PDB entry 4J4P | X-ray diffraction, 2.91 A resolution | chains H and L of the 6 polymer chains in the assembly

# Chain H
Molecule: Immunoglobulin G Fab Fragment Heavy Chain
From: Homo sapiens
Notes: antibody fragment or engineered binder
Sequence (249 residues; each row starts with the number of its first residue):
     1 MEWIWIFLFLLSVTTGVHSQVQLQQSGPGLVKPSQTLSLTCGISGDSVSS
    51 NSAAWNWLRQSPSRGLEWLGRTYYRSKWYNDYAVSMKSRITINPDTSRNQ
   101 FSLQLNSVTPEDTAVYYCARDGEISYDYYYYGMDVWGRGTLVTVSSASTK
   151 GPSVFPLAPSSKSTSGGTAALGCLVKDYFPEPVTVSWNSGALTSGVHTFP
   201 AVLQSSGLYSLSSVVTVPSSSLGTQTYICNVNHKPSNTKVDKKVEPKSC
Disordered / not traced: 1-19, 161-166
Disulfides: Cys41-Cys118, Cys173-Cys229

# Chain L
Molecule: Immunoglobulin G Fab Fragment Light Chain
From: Homo sapiens
Notes: antibody fragment or engineered binder
Sequence (235 residues; each row starts with the number of its first residue):
     1 MDWSPLLLTLLAHCTGSWAQSVLTQPPSASGTPGQRVTISCSGSSSNIGN
    51 NGVNWYQQVPGKPPKLLIYYDDLLPSGVSDRFSGSKSGTSASLAISGLQS
   101 EDEADYYCEAWDDSLDGVVFGGGTKLTVLGQPKAAPSVTLFPPSSEELQA
   151 NKATLVCLISDFYPGAVTVAWKADSSPVKAGVETTTPSKQSNNKYAASSY
   201 LSLTPEQWKSHRSYSCQVTHEGSTVEKTVAPTECS
Disordered / not traced: 1-18, 234-235
Disulfides: Cys41-Cys108, Cys157-Cys216

# Interface between chain H and chain L
Contacting residue pairs - 55 pairs, chain H then chain L:
  Leu58(H) with Phe120(L), hydrophobic
  Gln60(H) with Gln58(L), hydrogen bond; Tyr107(L)
  Leu66(H) with Pro64(L), hydrophobic; Tyr107(L), hydrophobic; Phe120(L)
  Trp68(H) with Gly117(L); Val118(L)
  Arg71(H) with Trp111(L)
  Tyr117(H) with Gln58(L); Lys62(L); Pro63(L), hydrophobic
  Ile124(H) with Tyr69(L)
  Asp127(H) with Leu73(L)
  Tyr129(H) with Tyr70(L), hydrogen bond
  Tyr130(H) with Tyr70(L), hydrophobic; Leu73(L), hydrophobic
  Tyr131(H) with Asn54(L)
  Gly132(H) with Asn54(L); Tyr56(L)
  Met133(H) with Tyr56(L), hydrogen bond (backbone-side chain); Leu66(L)
  Trp136(H) with Pro63(L), hydrophobic; Pro64(L)
  Gly137(H) with Pro63(L)
  Phe155(H) with Ser144(L); Glu147(L)
  Pro156(H) with Ser144(L); Glu146(L)
  Ala158(H) with Phe141(L)
  Ala170(H) with Phe141(L)
  Leu174(H) with Thr154(L); Tyr200(L), hydrophobic
  Lys176(H) with Thr154(L)
  His197(H) with Gln190(L); Ala196(L)
  Phe199(H) with Leu158(L), hydrophobic; Ile159(L); Ala197(L)
  Pro200(H) with Ser188(L); Ser198(L)
  Val202(H) with Thr185(L); Tyr200(L), hydrophobic
  Leu203(H) with Glu183(L)
  Gln204(H) with Glu183(L)
  Ser205(H) with Glu183(L), hydrogen bond (backbone-side chain)
  Leu211(H) with Tyr200(L)
  Ser212(H) with Val156(L); Leu158(L); Tyr200(L), hydrogen bond
  Val214(H) with Phe141(L), hydrophobic; Leu158(L), hydrophobic
  Glu245(H) with Ser145(L), hydrogen bond
  Lys247(H) with Ser145(L), hydrogen bond
  Ser248(H) with Glu233(L), hydrogen bond
Interface residues without a listed pair, chain H (43 interface residues in all): Asp81, Tyr82, Asp134, Arg138, Leu157, Leu171, Gly172, Ala201, Ser210
Interface residues without a listed pair, chain L (35 interface residues in all): Asp116, Thr184

# In short
43 residues of chain H face 35 of chain L across their interface, with 8 hydrogen bonds. Polar pairs include
Gln60(H)-Gln58(L), Tyr129(H)-Tyr70(L) and Met133(H)-Tyr56(L).
Here chain H is Immunoglobulin G Fab Fragment Heavy Chain and chain L is Immunoglobulin G Fab Fragment Light
Chain, both from Homo sapiens. Entry 4J4P (The complex of human IgE-Fc with two bound Fab fragments) was
determined by X-ray diffraction.
